PDB entry 9CA7 | electron microscopy, 3.35 A resolution | chains V and Z of the 20 polymer chains in the assembly

# Chain V
Name: Histone H4
Organism: Xenopus laevis
UniProtKB: P62799 (H4_XENLA); residues 1-102 here correspond to UniProt positions 2-103 (UniProt number = residue number + 1)
Sequence (102 residues; numbered 1 to 102; the number before each row is that of its first residue):
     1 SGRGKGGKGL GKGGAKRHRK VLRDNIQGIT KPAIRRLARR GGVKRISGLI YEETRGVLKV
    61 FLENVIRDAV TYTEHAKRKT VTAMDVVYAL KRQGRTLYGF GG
Unresolved in the structure: 1-23
Curated features (UniProtKB/Swiss-Prot):
  - DNA-binding region: Lys16 to Lys20
  - modified residue: Ser1 (N-acetylserine), Arg3 (Asymmetric dimethylarginine), Lys5 (N6-(2-hydroxyisobutyryl)lysine), Lys8 (N6-(2-hydroxyisobutyryl)lysine), Lys12 (N6-(2-hydroxyisobutyryl)lysine), Lys16 (N6-(2-hydroxyisobutyryl)lysine), Lys20 (N6,N6,N6-trimethyllysine), Lys31 (N6-(2-hydroxyisobutyryl)lysine), Lys44 (N6-(2-hydroxyisobutyryl)lysine), Ser47 (Phosphoserine), Tyr51 (Phosphotyrosine), Lys59 (N6-(2-hydroxyisobutyryl)lysine), Lys77 (N6-(2-hydroxyisobutyryl)lysine), Lys79 (N6-(2-hydroxyisobutyryl)lysine), Tyr88 (Phosphotyrosine), Lys91 (N6-(2-hydroxyisobutyryl)lysine)
  - cross-link (Glycyl lysine isopeptide (Lys-Gly)): Lys31 (interchain with G-Cter in UFM1), Lys91 (interchain with G-Cter in ubiquitin)

# Chain Z
Molecule: 285-nt DNA strand
Sequence (285 nucleotides; row label = number of the first residue in the row; numbers below 1 keep their minus sign (DG-105 is residue -105)):
  -105 GCCAGTGAAT TCGAGCTCGG TACCCGGGGA TCACAGGATG TACATATCTG ACAGCTGCCT
   -45 GGAGACTAGG GAGTAATCCC CTTGGCGGTT AAAACGCGGG GGACAGCGCG TAGCTGCGTT
    15 TAAGCGGTGC TAGAGCTGTC TACGACCAAT TGAGCGGCCT GCGCACCGGG ATTCTCCAGC
    75 AGGGCTTCCC ACGTGCGCAG CAGGACGCAG CGCTGCCTGA AACTCGCGCC GCGAGGAGAG
   135 GGAGGACGAA CGCGCCCCCA CCCCCTTATA TAGGCGCCCT TCGAT
Unresolved in the structure: -105 to -51, 71-179

# How chain V and chain Z interact
Contacting residue pairs - 13 pairs, chain V then chain Z:
  Arg35(V) with DC8(Z), salt bridge to the phosphate
  Arg39(V) with DC8(Z), salt bridge to the phosphate
  Lys44(V) with DC8(Z), phosphate contact
  Arg45(V) with DC8(Z), phosphate contact
  Ile46(V) with DG7(Z), sugar contact; DC8(Z), hydrogen bond to the phosphate
  Ser47(V) with DG7(Z), phosphate contact
  Gly48(V) with DG7(Z), hydrogen bond to the phosphate
  Arg78(V) with DA28(Z), phosphate contact; DG29(Z), phosphate contact
  Lys79(V) with DG27(Z), phosphate contact; DA28(Z), hydrogen bond to the phosphate
  Thr80(V) with DA28(Z), hydrogen bond to the phosphate
Interface residues without a listed pair, chain V (11 interface residues in all): Lys77

# In short
11 residues of chain V face 5 of chain Z across their interface, with 4 hydrogen bonds and 2 salt bridges.
Among the polar pairs are Ile46(V)-DC8(Z), Gly48(V)-DG7(Z) and Lys79(V)-DA28(Z). From UniProt: a DNA-binding
region on chain V.
Chain V is Histone H4 (Xenopus laevis) and chain Z is a 285-nt DNA strand; the structure, Cryo-EM structure of
human SRCAP-nucleosome complex in the fully-engaged state (composite structure), was determined by electron
microscopy.
